6XT8 - chains A and B; structure by X-ray diffraction, 1.70 A resolution.

Chain A (and B):
Name: Haloalkane dehalogenase variant DhaA115 domain-swapped dimer type-2
From: synthetic construct
Notes: EC 3.8.1.5; chain B of this document is another copy of the same molecule, construct and numbering; everything in this record applies to it too
Amino-acid sequence (299 residues; row label = number of the first residue in the row):
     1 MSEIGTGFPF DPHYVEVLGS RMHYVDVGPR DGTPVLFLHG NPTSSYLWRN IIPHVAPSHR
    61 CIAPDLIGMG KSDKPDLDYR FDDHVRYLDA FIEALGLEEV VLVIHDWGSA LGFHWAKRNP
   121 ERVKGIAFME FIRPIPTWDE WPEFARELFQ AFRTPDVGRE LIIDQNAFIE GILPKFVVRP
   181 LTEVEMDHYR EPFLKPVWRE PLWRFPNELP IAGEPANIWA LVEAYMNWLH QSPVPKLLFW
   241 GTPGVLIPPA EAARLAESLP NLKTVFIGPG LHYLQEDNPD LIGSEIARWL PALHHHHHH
Disordered / not traced: 1-3, 294-299 (chain B: 1-2, 295-299)
From the paper describing this entry:
  - conformationally variable residues (loop rearrangement): L194 to W198
  - self-association interface (contacts with another copy of this molecule); pairs are residue here / residue on that copy: R21-R21, D73-R21, P196-P196, D73
  - catalytic residues: H272
  - catalytic residues: D106 (citing earlier work)

How chain A and chain B interact:
Contacting residue pairs (313; chain A residue first):
  I4(A) - E276(B)
  Y14(A) - R21(B)
  R21(A) - Y14(B)
  R21(A) - R21(B)
  V35(A) - L290(B)  hydrophobic
  N41(A) - L202(B)  hydrogen bond (side chain-backbone)
  N41(A) - F205(B)
  N41(A) - P206(B)
  N41(A) - Y273(B)  hydrogen bond (backbone-side chain)
  P42(A) - L202(B)  hydrophobic
  P42(A) - Y273(B)
  T43(A) - Y273(B)
  L47(A) - Q275(B)
  W48(A) - Q275(B)
  R49(A) - E276(B)  salt bridge
  N50(A) - P279(B)
  I51(A) - Q275(B)
  I51(A) - P279(B)
  I51(A) - I282(B)  hydrophobic
  I51(A) - G283(B)
  H54(A) - D280(B)  salt bridge
  H54(A) - G283(B)
  H54(A) - S284(B)
  H54(A) - A287(B)
  V55(A) - I286(B)  hydrophobic
  V55(A) - L290(B)  hydrophobic
  H59(A) - L290(B)
  G68(A) - P201(B)
  M69(A) - F205(B)  hydrophobic
  K74(A) - V197(B)
  K74(A) - W198(B)
  P75(A) - V197(B)
  D78(A) - R204(B)
  Y79(A) - V197(B)  hydrophobic
  Y79(A) - P201(B)  hydrophobic
  Y79(A) - R204(B)
  R80(A) - R204(B)
  R80(A) - E208(B)
  F81(A) - E208(B)  hydrogen bond (backbone-side chain)
  F81(A) - I218(B)  hydrophobic
  F81(A) - L221(B)  hydrophobic
  H84(A) - F205(B)
  V101(A) - W289(B)  hydrophobic
  V101(A) - L290(B)  hydrophobic
  V101(A) - L293(B)  hydrophobic
  V103(A) - I286(B)  hydrophobic
  H105(A) - H272(B)  hydrogen bond (side chain-backbone)
  H105(A) - Y273(B)
  H105(A) - Q275(B)
  D106(A) - H272(B)  salt bridge
  W107(A) - F205(B)
  W107(A) - E208(B)
  W107(A) - L209(B)
  A110(A) - Y225(B)
  F113(A) - Y225(B)  hydrophobic
  F113(A) - L229(B)  hydrophobic
  H114(A) - L221(B)
  H114(A) - Y225(B)
  A116(A) - W228(B)  hydrophobic
  K117(A) - A224(B)
  K117(A) - W228(B)
  V123(A) - V234(B)
  K124(A) - P235(B)
  K124(A) - L293(B)
  G125(A) - V234(B)
  G125(A) - P235(B)
  G125(A) - W289(B)
  I126(A) - W228(B)  hydrophobic
  I126(A) - P235(B)  hydrogen bond (backbone-backbone)
  I126(A) - K236(B)
  I126(A) - L237(B)  hydrogen bond (backbone-backbone)
  I126(A) - W289(B)
  A127(A) - L237(B)
  A127(A) - W289(B)
  F128(A) - K236(B)
  F128(A) - L237(B)  hydrogen bond (backbone-backbone)
  F128(A) - L238(B)
  F128(A) - F239(B)  hydrogen bond (backbone-backbone)
  F128(A) - L259(B)  hydrophobic
  F128(A) - L262(B)  hydrophobic
  M129(A) - F239(B)
  M129(A) - Q275(B)
  E130(A) - G244(B)
  E130(A) - V245(B)  hydrogen bond (side chain-backbone)
  E130(A) - L246(B)  hydrogen bond (side chain-backbone)
  E130(A) - I247(B)  hydrogen bond (side chain-backbone)
  E130(A) - L271(B)
  E130(A) - H272(B)  salt bridge
  E130(A) - L274(B)
  F131(A) - M226(B)  hydrophobic
  F131(A) - L246(B)
  F131(A) - I247(B)  hydrophobic
  F131(A) - L255(B)  hydrophobic
  I132(A) - P210(B)
  I132(A) - V222(B)
  I132(A) - Y225(B)  hydrogen bond (backbone-side chain)
  R133(A) - P210(B)
  R133(A) - V222(B)
  R133(A) - L246(B)  hydrogen bond (side chain-backbone)
  R133(A) - I247(B)
  R133(A) - E251(B)  salt bridge
  P134(A) - P210(B)
  P134(A) - W219(B)  hydrophobic
  P134(A) - V222(B)
  P134(A) - E223(B)
  P134(A) - M226(B)
  I135(A) - P210(B)  hydrogen bond (backbone-backbone)
  I135(A) - I211(B)
  I135(A) - A212(B)  hydrogen bond (backbone-backbone)
  I135(A) - W219(B)
  P136(A) - A212(B)
  W138(A) - I211(B)  hydrophobic
  W141(A) - L209(B)  hydrophobic
  W141(A) - L246(B)  hydrophobic
  P142(A) - V245(B)
  F144(A) - L271(B)  hydrophobic
  F149(A) - L209(B)  hydrophobic
  F152(A) - W203(B)
  F152(A) - N207(B)  hydrogen bond (backbone-side chain)
  R153(A) - P206(B)  hydrogen bond (side chain-backbone)
  R153(A) - N207(B)
  R153(A) - L209(B)  hydrogen bond (side chain-backbone)
  R153(A) - I211(B)
  R153(A) - E214(B)  hydrogen bond (side chain-backbone)
  G158(A) - W203(B)
  R159(A) - E200(B)  salt bridge
  R159(A) - W203(B)
  I162(A) - R199(B)
  I162(A) - L202(B)
  I162(A) - W203(B)
  I162(A) - P206(B)  hydrophobic
  I163(A) - W198(B)  hydrophobic
  I163(A) - R199(B)  hydrogen bond (backbone-side chain)
  N166(A) - R199(B)  hydrogen bond
  F168(A) - L202(B)
  F168(A) - P206(B)  hydrophobic
  F168(A) - Y273(B)
  I169(A) - L202(B)  hydrophobic
  L173(A) - Y273(B)  hydrophobic
  K175(A) - L271(B)
  F176(A) - V245(B)  hydrophobic
  F176(A) - L271(B)
  F176(A) - H272(B)  hydrogen bond (backbone-backbone)
  F176(A) - Y273(B)  hydrogen bond (backbone-backbone)
  V177(A) - Y273(B)  hydrophobic
  V177(A) - E276(B)
  V177(A) - D277(B)
  V178(A) - G270(B)
  V178(A) - L271(B)  hydrophobic
  V178(A) - D277(B)  hydrogen bond (backbone-side chain)
  R179(A) - E276(B)  salt bridge
  R179(A) - D277(B)  hydrogen bond (backbone-side chain)
  Y189(A) - E276(B)  hydrogen bond
  F193(A) - W198(B)  hydrogen bond (backbone-side chain)
  F193(A) - R199(B)  hydrogen bond (backbone-side chain)
  F193(A) - L202(B)  hydrophobic
  L194(A) - W198(B)  hydrogen bond (backbone-side chain)
  K195(A) - W198(B)
  P196(A) - P196(B)  hydrophobic
  P196(A) - W198(B)
  V197(A) - K74(B)
  V197(A) - P75(B)
  V197(A) - D76(B)
  V197(A) - Y79(B)  hydrophobic
  W198(A) - I163(B)
  W198(A) - F193(B)  hydrogen bond (side chain-backbone)
  W198(A) - L194(B)  hydrogen bond (side chain-backbone)
  W198(A) - K195(B)
  W198(A) - P196(B)
  R199(A) - I162(B)
  R199(A) - I163(B)  hydrogen bond (side chain-backbone)
  R199(A) - N166(B)
  R199(A) - F193(B)  hydrogen bond (side chain-backbone)
  E200(A) - R159(B)  salt bridge
  P201(A) - G68(B)
  P201(A) - Y79(B)  hydrophobic
  L202(A) - N41(B)  hydrogen bond (backbone-side chain)
  L202(A) - P42(B)  hydrophobic
  L202(A) - I162(B)
  L202(A) - I169(B)  hydrophobic
  L202(A) - F193(B)  hydrophobic
  W203(A) - F152(B)
  W203(A) - G158(B)
  W203(A) - R159(B)
  W203(A) - I162(B)
  R204(A) - D78(B)
  R204(A) - Y79(B)
  R204(A) - R80(B)
  F205(A) - N41(B)
  F205(A) - M69(B)  hydrophobic
  F205(A) - H84(B)
  F205(A) - W107(B)  hydrophobic
  P206(A) - N41(B)
  P206(A) - R153(B)  hydrogen bond (backbone-side chain)
  P206(A) - I162(B)  hydrophobic
  N207(A) - F152(B)  hydrogen bond (side chain-backbone)
  N207(A) - R153(B)
  E208(A) - R80(B)
  E208(A) - F81(B)  hydrogen bond (side chain-backbone)
  E208(A) - W107(B)
  L209(A) - W107(B)
  L209(A) - W141(B)  hydrophobic
  L209(A) - F149(B)  hydrophobic
  L209(A) - R153(B)  hydrogen bond (backbone-side chain)
  P210(A) - I132(B)
  P210(A) - R133(B)
  P210(A) - P134(B)
  P210(A) - I135(B)  hydrogen bond (backbone-backbone)
  I211(A) - I135(B)
  I211(A) - W138(B)  hydrophobic
  I211(A) - W141(B)  hydrophobic
  A212(A) - I135(B)  hydrogen bond (backbone-backbone)
  A212(A) - P136(B)
  E214(A) - R153(B)  hydrogen bond (backbone-side chain)
  I218(A) - F81(B)  hydrophobic
  W219(A) - P134(B)  hydrophobic
  W219(A) - I135(B)
  W219(A) - P136(B)  hydrophobic
  L221(A) - F81(B)  hydrophobic
  L221(A) - H114(B)
  V222(A) - I132(B)
  V222(A) - R133(B)
  V222(A) - P134(B)
  E223(A) - P134(B)
  A224(A) - K117(B)
  Y225(A) - A110(B)
  Y225(A) - F113(B)  hydrophobic
  Y225(A) - H114(B)
  Y225(A) - I132(B)  hydrogen bond (side chain-backbone)
  M226(A) - F131(B)  hydrophobic
  M226(A) - P134(B)
  W228(A) - A116(B)  hydrophobic
  W228(A) - K117(B)
  L229(A) - F113(B)  hydrophobic
  V234(A) - V123(B)
  V234(A) - K124(B)
  V234(A) - G125(B)
  P235(A) - K124(B)
  P235(A) - G125(B)
  P235(A) - I126(B)  hydrogen bond (backbone-backbone)
  K236(A) - I126(B)
  K236(A) - F128(B)
  L237(A) - I126(B)  hydrogen bond (backbone-backbone)
  L237(A) - A127(B)
  L237(A) - F128(B)  hydrogen bond (backbone-backbone)
  L238(A) - F128(B)
  F239(A) - F128(B)  hydrogen bond (backbone-backbone)
  F239(A) - M129(B)
  G244(A) - E130(B)
  V245(A) - E130(B)  hydrogen bond (backbone-side chain)
  V245(A) - P142(B)
  L246(A) - E130(B)  hydrogen bond (backbone-side chain)
  L246(A) - F131(B)
  L246(A) - R133(B)  hydrogen bond (backbone-side chain)
  L246(A) - W141(B)  hydrophobic
  I247(A) - E130(B)  hydrogen bond (backbone-side chain)
  I247(A) - F131(B)  hydrophobic
  I247(A) - R133(B)
  E251(A) - R133(B)  salt bridge
  L255(A) - F131(B)  hydrophobic
  L259(A) - F128(B)  hydrophobic
  L262(A) - F128(B)  hydrophobic
  G270(A) - V178(B)
  L271(A) - E130(B)
  L271(A) - F144(B)  hydrophobic
  L271(A) - K175(B)
  L271(A) - F176(B)
  L271(A) - V178(B)  hydrophobic
  H272(A) - H105(B)  hydrogen bond (backbone-side chain)
  H272(A) - D106(B)  salt bridge
  H272(A) - E130(B)  salt bridge
  H272(A) - F176(B)  hydrogen bond (backbone-backbone)
  Y273(A) - N41(B)  hydrogen bond (side chain-backbone)
  Y273(A) - P42(B)
  Y273(A) - T43(B)
  Y273(A) - H105(B)
  Y273(A) - F168(B)
  Y273(A) - L173(B)  hydrophobic
  Y273(A) - F176(B)  hydrogen bond (backbone-backbone)
  Y273(A) - V177(B)  hydrophobic
  L274(A) - E130(B)
  Q275(A) - L47(B)
  Q275(A) - W48(B)
  Q275(A) - I51(B)
  Q275(A) - H105(B)  hydrogen bond
  Q275(A) - M129(B)
  E276(A) - I4(B)
  E276(A) - R49(B)  salt bridge
  E276(A) - V177(B)
  E276(A) - R179(B)  salt bridge
  E276(A) - Y189(B)  hydrogen bond
  D277(A) - V177(B)
  D277(A) - V178(B)  hydrogen bond (side chain-backbone)
  D277(A) - R179(B)  hydrogen bond (side chain-backbone)
  P279(A) - N50(B)
  P279(A) - I51(B)
  D280(A) - H54(B)  salt bridge
  I282(A) - I51(B)  hydrophobic
  G283(A) - I51(B)
  G283(A) - H54(B)
  S284(A) - H54(B)
  I286(A) - V55(B)  hydrophobic
  I286(A) - V103(B)  hydrophobic
  A287(A) - H54(B)
  W289(A) - V101(B)  hydrophobic
  W289(A) - G125(B)
  W289(A) - I126(B)
  W289(A) - A127(B)
  L290(A) - V55(B)  hydrophobic
  L290(A) - H59(B)
  L290(A) - V101(B)  hydrophobic
  L293(A) - V101(B)  hydrophobic
  L293(A) - K124(B)
Interface residues without a listed pair, chain A (145 interface residues in all): L66, D73, D76, S109, P120, T137, D164, I172, L181, E185, P215, P248, P269
Interface residues without a listed pair, chain B (145 interface residues in all): V35, Y46, L66, D73, P120, T137, D164, I172, L181, E185, P215, P248, P269

In short:
Chain A and chain B each contribute 145 residues to their interface; the contacts include 58 hydrogen bonds
and 14 salt bridges. Polar pairs include R49(A)-E276(B), H54(A)-D280(B) and D106(A)-H272(B). The paper reports
catalytic residues H272(A) and D106(A); conformational variability at L194(A).
Chain A and chain B are both Haloalkane dehalogenase variant DhaA115 domain-swapped dimer type-2 (synthetic
construct); the structure, Crystal structure of haloalkane dehalogenase variant DhaA115 domain-swapped dimer
type-2, was determined by X-ray diffraction (same publication as 6TY7 and 6XTC).
